Entry 4QUZ (X-ray diffraction, 2.35 A resolution); this record covers chains A and B.

== Chain A (and B) ==
Molecule: VP1
Organism: Norovirus cat/GIV.2/CU081210E/USA/2010
Notes: fragment: P domain; chain B of this document is another copy of the same molecule, construct and numbering; everything in this record applies to it too
UniProtKB: H8YRY9 (H8YRY9_9CALI); numbering as in UniProt (aligned over 225-565)
Amino-acid sequence (341 residues; each row starts with the number of its first residue):
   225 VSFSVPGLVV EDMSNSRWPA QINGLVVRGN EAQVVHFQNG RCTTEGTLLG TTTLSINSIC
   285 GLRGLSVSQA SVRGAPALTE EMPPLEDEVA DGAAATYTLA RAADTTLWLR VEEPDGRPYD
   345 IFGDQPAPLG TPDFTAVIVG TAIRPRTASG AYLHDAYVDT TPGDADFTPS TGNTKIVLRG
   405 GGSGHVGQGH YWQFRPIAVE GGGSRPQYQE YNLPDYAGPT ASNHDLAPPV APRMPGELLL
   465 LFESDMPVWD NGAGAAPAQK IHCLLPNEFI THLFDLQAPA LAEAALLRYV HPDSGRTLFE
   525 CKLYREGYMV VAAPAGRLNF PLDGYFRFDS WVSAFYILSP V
Not modelled in the structure: 297-326 (chain B: 297-319)

== How chain A and chain B interact ==
Pairs across the interface (66):
  Pro230(A) with Asp499(B)
  Gly231(A) with Asp499(B), hydrogen bond (backbone-side chain)
  Leu232(A) with Phe498(B), hydrophobic
  Glu235(A) with Asp339(B)
  Asp236(A) with Leu278(B); Ser279(B)
  Ser238(A) with Ile280(B); Asn281(B)
  Pro243(A) with Asn281(B); Arg419(B), hydrogen bond (backbone-side chain)
  Ala244(A) with Asn281(B), hydrogen bond (backbone-side chain)
  Gln245(A) with Ser279(B), hydrogen bond; Asn281(B); Ser282(B), hydrogen bond; Pro338(B), hydrogen bond (side chain-backbone)
  Asn247(A) with Arg370(B)
  Leu278(A) with Asp236(B)
  Ser279(A) with Asp236(B); Gln245(B), hydrogen bond
  Asn281(A) with Ser238(B); Pro243(B); Ala244(B), hydrogen bond (side chain-backbone); Gln245(B)
  Ser282(A) with Gln245(B), hydrogen bond
  Pro338(A) with Gln245(B), hydrogen bond (backbone-side chain)
  Asp339(A) with Glu235(B)
  Arg341(A) with Glu235(B), salt bridge; Asp547(B), salt bridge
  Thr365(A) with Ile421(B)
  Ile367(A) with Pro471(B), hydrophobic
  Pro369(A) with Ala482(B)
  Arg370(A) with Asp469(B), salt bridge
  Ser373(A) with Gly478(B)
  Gly374(A) with Gly478(B); Ala480(B)
  Ala375(A) with Gly478(B); Ala480(B), hydrogen bond (backbone-backbone)
  Tyr376(A) with Gly476(B); Gly478(B)
  Leu377(A) with Ala422(B), hydrophobic; Val472(B); Trp473(B)
  His409(A) with Gly476(B), hydrogen bond (side chain-backbone); Ala477(B)
  Arg419(A) with Pro243(B), hydrogen bond (side chain-backbone)
  Ile421(A) with Thr365(B); Ile421(B), hydrophobic
  Ala422(A) with Leu377(B), hydrophobic
  Asp469(A) with Arg370(B), salt bridge
  Pro471(A) with Ile367(B), hydrophobic
  Val472(A) with Ala375(B), hydrophobic; Leu377(B)
  Trp473(A) with Leu377(B)
  Gly476(A) with Tyr376(B); His409(B)
  Ala477(A) with His409(B), hydrogen bond (backbone-side chain)
  Gly478(A) with Ser373(B); Gly374(B); Ala375(B); Tyr376(B)
  Ala480(A) with Gly374(B); Ala375(B), hydrogen bond (backbone-backbone)
  Ala482(A) with Pro369(B)
  Phe498(A) with Leu232(B), hydrophobic
  Asp499(A) with Pro230(B); Gly231(B), hydrogen bond (side chain-backbone)
Interface residues without a listed pair, chain A (47 interface residues in all): Ile280, Arg368, Asp474, Ala479, Lys484, Thr495
Interface residues without a listed pair, chain B (47 interface residues in all): Asn247, Arg368, Asp474, Ala479, Glu492, Thr495

== Overview ==
Chain A and chain B each contribute 47 residues to their interface; the contacts include 16 hydrogen bonds and
4 salt bridges. Polar pairs include Arg341(A)-Glu235(B), Arg341(A)-Asp547(B) and Arg370(A)-Asp469(B).
Chain A and chain B are both VP1 (Norovirus cat/GIV.2/CU081210E/USA/2010); the structure, Crystal structure of
Feline Norovirus P Domain, was determined by X-ray diffraction, deposited together with 4QVA and 4QVJ.
